1XXH - chains A and E of the 5 polymer chains in the assembly; structure by X-ray diffraction, 3.45 A resolution.

# Chain A
Protein: DNA polymerase III, delta subunit
From: Escherichia coli
Notes: EC 2.7.7.7
UniProtKB: P28630 (HOLA_ECOLI); residues 1-343 here = UniProt positions 1-343
Amino-acid sequence (343 residues; each row starts with the number of its first residue):
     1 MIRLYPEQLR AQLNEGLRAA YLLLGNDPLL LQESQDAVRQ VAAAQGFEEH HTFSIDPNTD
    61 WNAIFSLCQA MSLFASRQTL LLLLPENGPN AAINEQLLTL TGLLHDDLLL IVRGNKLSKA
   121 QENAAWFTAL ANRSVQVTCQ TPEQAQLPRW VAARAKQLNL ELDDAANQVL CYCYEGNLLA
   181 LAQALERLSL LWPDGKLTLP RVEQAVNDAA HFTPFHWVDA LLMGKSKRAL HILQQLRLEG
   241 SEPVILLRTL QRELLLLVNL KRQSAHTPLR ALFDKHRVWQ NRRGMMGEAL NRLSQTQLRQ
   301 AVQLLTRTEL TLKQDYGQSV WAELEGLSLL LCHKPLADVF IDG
Disordered / not traced: 339-343
Modified residues: Mse1, Mse71, Mse223, Mse285, Mse286 (selenomethionine; parent Met)
Construct notes: modified residue (1, 71, 223, 285-286)

# Chain E
Protein: DNA polymerase III, delta prime subunit
From: Escherichia coli
Notes: EC 2.7.7.7
UniProtKB: P28631 (HOLB_ECOLI); numbering as in UniProt (aligned over 1-334)
Amino-acid sequence (334 residues; numbered 1 to 334; the number before each row is that of its first residue):
     1 MRWYPWLRPD FEKLVASYQA GRGHHALLIQ ALPGMGDDAL IYALSRYLLC QQPQGHKSCG
    61 HCRGCQLMQA GTHPDYYTLA PEKGKNTLGV DAVREVTEKL NEHARLGGAK VVWVTDAALL
   121 TDAAANALLK TLEEPPAETW FFLATREPER LLATLRSRCR LHYLAPPPEQ YAVTWLSREV
   181 TMSQDALLAA LRLSAGSPGA ALALFQGDNW QARETLCQAL AYSVPSGDWY SLLAALNHEQ
   241 APARLHWLAT LLMDALKRHH GAAQVTNVDV PGLVAELANH LSPSRLQAIL GDVCHIREQL
   301 MSVTGINREL LITDLLLRIE HYLQPGVVLP VPHL
Modified residues: Mse1, Mse35, Mse68, Mse182, Mse253, Mse301 (selenomethionine; parent Met)
Construct notes: modified residue (1, 35, 68, 182, 253, 301)
Metal / ion sites: Zn2+: C50, C59, C65

# Interface between chain A and chain E
Pairs across the interface (26):
  R248(A) - N307(E)
  Q251(A) - N307(E)  hydrogen bond
  Q251(A) - E309(E)
  Q251(A) - L310(E)
  L255(A) - E309(E)
  L255(A) - T313(E)
  N259(A) - Y230(E)  hydrogen bond
  R262(A) - D228(E)  salt bridge
  R262(A) - Y230(E)
  R262(A) - L317(E)
  R262(A) - E320(E)  salt bridge
  R299(A) - H321(E)  hydrogen bond
  Q303(A) - D314(E)
  Q303(A) - R318(E)
  T306(A) - L310(E)
  T306(A) - L311(E)
  T306(A) - D314(E)
  E309(A) - I306(E)
  E309(A) - N307(E)  hydrogen bond (side chain-backbone)
  E309(A) - L310(E)
  L310(A) - Q299(E)
  K313(A) - V303(E)
  K313(A) - G305(E)  hydrogen bond (side chain-backbone)
  K313(A) - I306(E)
  Q314(A) - V303(E)
  Y316(A) - T304(E)
Also at the interface, not in a pair above, chain A (16 interface residues in all): V258, V302, L305

# Overview
16 residues of chain A and 17 residues of chain E are in contact; the contacts include 5 hydrogen bonds and 2
salt bridges. Polar pairs include R262(A)-D228(E), R262(A)-E320(E) and Q251(A)-N307(E). C50(E), C59(E) and
C65(E) form the Zn2+ site.
Here chain A is DNA polymerase III, delta subunit and chain E is DNA polymerase III, delta prime subunit, both
from Escherichia coli. Entry 1XXH (ATPgS Bound E. Coli Clamp Loader Complex) was determined by X-ray
diffraction, deposited together with 1XXI.
